7WN6 - chains A and B of the 8 polymer chains in the assembly; structure by electron microscopy, 3.29 A resolution.

# Chain A (and B)
Molecule: von Willebrand antigen 2
Source organism: Homo sapiens
Notes: fragment: D1D2 domain; chain B of this document is another copy of the same molecule, construct and numbering; everything in this record applies to it too
UniProtKB: P04275 (VWF_HUMAN); residues 23-763 here = UniProt positions 23-763
Sequence (741 residues; row label = number of the first residue in the row):
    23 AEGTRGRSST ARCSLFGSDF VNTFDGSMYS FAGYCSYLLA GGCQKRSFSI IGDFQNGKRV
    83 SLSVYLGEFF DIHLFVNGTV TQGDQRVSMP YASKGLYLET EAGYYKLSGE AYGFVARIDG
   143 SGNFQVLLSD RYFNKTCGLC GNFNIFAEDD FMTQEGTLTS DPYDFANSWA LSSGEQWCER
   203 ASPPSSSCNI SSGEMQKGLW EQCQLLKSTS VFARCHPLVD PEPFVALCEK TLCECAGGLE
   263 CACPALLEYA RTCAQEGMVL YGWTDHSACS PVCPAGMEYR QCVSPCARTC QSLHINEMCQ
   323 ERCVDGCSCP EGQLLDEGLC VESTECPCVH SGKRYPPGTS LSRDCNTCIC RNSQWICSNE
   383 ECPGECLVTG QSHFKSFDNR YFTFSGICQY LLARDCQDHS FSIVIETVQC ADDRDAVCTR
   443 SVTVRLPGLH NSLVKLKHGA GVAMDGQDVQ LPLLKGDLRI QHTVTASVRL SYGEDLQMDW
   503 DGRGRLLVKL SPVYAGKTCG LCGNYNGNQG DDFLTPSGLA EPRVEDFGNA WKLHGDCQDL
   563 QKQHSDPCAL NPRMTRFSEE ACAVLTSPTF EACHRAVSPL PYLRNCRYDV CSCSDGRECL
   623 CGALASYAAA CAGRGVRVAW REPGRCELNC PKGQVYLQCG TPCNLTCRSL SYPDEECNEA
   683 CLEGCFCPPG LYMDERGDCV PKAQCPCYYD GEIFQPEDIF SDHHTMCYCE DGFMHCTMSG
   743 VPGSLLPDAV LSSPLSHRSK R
Unresolved in the structure: 23-29, 741-763
UniProt features mapped onto this chain:
  - glycosylation (N-linked (GlcNAc...) asparagine): Asn-99, Asn-156, Asn-211, Asn-666
  - natural variant: Arg-273 (R273W: In VWD1 and VWD3), Trp-377 (W377C: In VWD3), Asn-528 (N528S: In VWD2), Gly-550 (G550R: In VWD2)
Disulfide bonds: Cys-35/Cys-162, Cys-57/Cys-200, Cys-65/Cys-159, Cys-210/Cys-255, Cys-225/Cys-250, Cys-237/Cys-275, Cys-257/Cys-263, Cys-265/Cys-291, Cys-295/Cys-329, Cys-304/Cys-325, Cys-308/Cys-321, Cys-312/Cys-348, Cys-331/Cys-342, Cys-350/Cys-372, Cys-367/Cys-384, Cys-370/Cys-379, Cys-388/Cys-524, Cys-410/Cys-559, Cys-418/Cys-521, Cys-432/Cys-440, Cys-570/Cys-613, Cys-584/Cys-608, Cys-595/Cys-633, Cys-615/Cys-621, Cys-623/Cys-648, Cys-652/Cys-687, Cys-661/Cys-683, Cys-665/Cys-679, Cys-669/Cys-707, Cys-689/Cys-701, Cys-709/Cys-731, Cys-729/Cys-738
Glycans and other covalent adducts: N-acetylglucosamine (NAG) linked to Asn-99, Asn-156
Metal / ion sites: Ca2+ site 1: Asp-47, Asn-164, Asn-166, Phe-168, Asp-172; Ca2+ site 2: Asp-400, Asn-528, Asn-530, Asp-533, Asp-534

# Interface between chain A and chain B
Pairs across the interface (54):
  Ser-58(A) / Arg-575(B)
  Arg-68(A) / Leu-572(B)
  Tyr-87(A) / Pro-574(B)  hydrophobic
  Glu-90(A) / Asp-568(B)
  Glu-90(A) / Ala-571(B)
  Gln-176(A) / Asp-435(B)  hydrogen bond
  Gln-176(A) / Arg-436(B)
  Glu-177(A) / Gln-431(B)
  Glu-177(A) / Arg-436(B)  hydrogen bond (backbone-side chain)
  Leu-193(A) / Leu-572(B)
  Leu-193(A) / Asn-573(B)
  Leu-193(A) / Arg-575(B)  hydrogen bond (backbone-side chain)
  Ser-194(A) / Asn-573(B)
  Ser-194(A) / Arg-575(B)
  Ser-194(A) / Met-576(B)
  Ser-195(A) / Arg-575(B)  hydrogen bond
  Ser-195(A) / Met-576(B)
  Gly-196(A) / Met-576(B)
  Gly-196(A) / Phe-579(B)
  Glu-197(A) / Arg-578(B)  salt bridge
  Gln-198(A) / Arg-575(B)
  Trp-199(A) / Met-576(B)
  Trp-199(A) / Phe-579(B)  hydrophobic
  Trp-199(A) / Gly-618(B)
  Arg-202(A) / Asp-434(B)  salt bridge
  Gln-431(A) / Glu-177(B)
  Asp-434(A) / Gln-176(B)
  Asp-434(A) / Glu-177(B)
  Asp-434(A) / Asn-189(B)
  Asp-434(A) / Ser-190(B)
  Asp-435(A) / Gln-176(B)  hydrogen bond
  Arg-436(A) / Gln-176(B)
  Arg-436(A) / Glu-177(B)  hydrogen bond (side chain-backbone)
  Asp-568(A) / Glu-90(B)
  Cys-570(A) / Glu-90(B)
  Ala-571(A) / Arg-68(B)
  Ala-571(A) / Glu-90(B)
  Leu-572(A) / Cys-65(B)
  Leu-572(A) / Arg-68(B)  hydrogen bond (backbone-side chain)
  Asn-573(A) / Leu-193(B)
  Pro-574(A) / Ser-71(B)
  Pro-574(A) / Gly-89(B)
  Arg-575(A) / Ser-58(B)  hydrogen bond
  Arg-575(A) / Ile-73(B)
  Arg-575(A) / Tyr-87(B)
  Arg-575(A) / Leu-193(B)  hydrogen bond (side chain-backbone)
  Arg-575(A) / Ser-194(B)
  Met-576(A) / Ser-194(B)
  Thr-577(A) / Glu-90(B)
  Phe-579(A) / Gly-196(B)
  Phe-579(A) / Trp-199(B)  hydrophobic
  Asp-617(A) / Trp-199(B)
  Gly-618(A) / Trp-199(B)
  Arg-619(A) / Trp-199(B)
Also at the interface, not in a pair above, chain A (40 interface residues in all): Gln-66, Ser-71, Gly-89, Asn-189, Ser-190, Ala-433, His-566, Arg-578, Ser-616
Also at the interface, not in a pair above, chain B (40 interface residues in all): Gln-66, Ser-195, Glu-197, Gln-198, Lys-564, Cys-570, Thr-577, Ser-616, Asp-617, Arg-619

# In short
The chain A/chain B interface involves 40 residues from each chain, with 9 hydrogen bonds and 2 salt bridges.
Among the polar pairs are Glu-197(A)/Arg-578(B), Arg-202(A)/Asp-434(B) and Gln-176(A)/Asp-435(B).
N-acetylglucosamine is covalently linked to Asn-99(A) and Asn-156(A).
Chain A and chain B are both von Willebrand antigen 2 (Homo sapiens); the structure, Cryo-EM structure of VWF
D'D3 dimer (R1136M/E1143M mutant) complexed with D1D2 at 3.29 angstron resolution (2 ..., was determined by
electron microscopy, deposited together with 7WN3 and 7WN4.
